Entry 6EU1 (electron microscopy, 3.40 A resolution); this record covers chains B and C of the 19 polymer chains in the assembly.

# Chain B
Name: DNA-directed RNA polymerase III subunit RPC2
Source organism: Saccharomyces cerevisiae (strain ATCC 204508 / S288c)
Notes: EC 2.7.7.6
UniProtKB: P22276 (RPC2_YEAST); residue numbers follow UniProt; this construct covers 1-1149
Amino-acid sequence (1149 residues; numbered 1 to 1149; the number before each row is that of its first residue):
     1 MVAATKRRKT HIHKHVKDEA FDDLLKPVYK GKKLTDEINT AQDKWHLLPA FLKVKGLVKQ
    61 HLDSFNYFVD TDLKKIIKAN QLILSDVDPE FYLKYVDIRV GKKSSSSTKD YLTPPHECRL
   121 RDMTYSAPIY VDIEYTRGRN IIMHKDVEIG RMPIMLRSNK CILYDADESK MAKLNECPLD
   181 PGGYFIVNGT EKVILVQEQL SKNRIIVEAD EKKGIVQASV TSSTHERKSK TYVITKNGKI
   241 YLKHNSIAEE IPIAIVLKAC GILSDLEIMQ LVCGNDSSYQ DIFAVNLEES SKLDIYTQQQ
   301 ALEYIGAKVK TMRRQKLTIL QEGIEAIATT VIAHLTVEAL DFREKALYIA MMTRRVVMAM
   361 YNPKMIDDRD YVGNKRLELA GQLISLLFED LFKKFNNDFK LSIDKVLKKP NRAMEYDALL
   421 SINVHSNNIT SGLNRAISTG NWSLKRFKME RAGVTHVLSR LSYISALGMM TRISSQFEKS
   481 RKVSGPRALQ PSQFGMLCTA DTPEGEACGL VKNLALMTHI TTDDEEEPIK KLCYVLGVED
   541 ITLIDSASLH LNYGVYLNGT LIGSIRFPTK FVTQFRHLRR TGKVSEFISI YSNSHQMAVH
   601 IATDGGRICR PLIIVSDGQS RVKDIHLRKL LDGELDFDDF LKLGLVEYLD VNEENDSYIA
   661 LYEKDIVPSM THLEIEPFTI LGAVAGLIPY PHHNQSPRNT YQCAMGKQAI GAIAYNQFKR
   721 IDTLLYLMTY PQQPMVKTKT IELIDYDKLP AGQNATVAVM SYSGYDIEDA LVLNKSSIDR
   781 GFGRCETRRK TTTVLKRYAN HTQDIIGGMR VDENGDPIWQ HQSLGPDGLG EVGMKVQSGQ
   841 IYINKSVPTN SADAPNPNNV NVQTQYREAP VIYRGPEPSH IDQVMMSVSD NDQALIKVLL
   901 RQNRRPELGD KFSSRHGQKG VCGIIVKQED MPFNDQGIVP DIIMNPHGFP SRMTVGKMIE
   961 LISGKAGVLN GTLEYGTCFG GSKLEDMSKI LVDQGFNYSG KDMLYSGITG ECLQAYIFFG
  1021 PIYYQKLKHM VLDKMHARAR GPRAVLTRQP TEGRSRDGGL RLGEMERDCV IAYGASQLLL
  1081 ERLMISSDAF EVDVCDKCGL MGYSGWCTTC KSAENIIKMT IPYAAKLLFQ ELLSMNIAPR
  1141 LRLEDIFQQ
Disordered / not traced: 1-35
Ion coordination: Zn2+ near C1110 (its only coordinating residue here)
Swiss-Prot annotation at these positions:
  - zinc finger: C1095 to C1110 (C4-type)
  - binding site (Zn(2+)): C1095, C1098, C1107, C1110

# Chain C
Name: DNA-directed RNA polymerases I and III subunit RPAC1
Source organism: Saccharomyces cerevisiae (strain ATCC 204508 / S288c)
UniProtKB: P07703 (RPAC1_YEAST); numbering as in UniProt (aligned over 1-335)
Amino-acid sequence (335 residues; row label = number of the first residue in the row):
     1 MSNIVGIEYN RVTNTTSTDF PGFSKDAENE WNVEKFKKDF EVNISSLDAR EANFDLINID
    61 TSIANAFRRI MISEVPSVAA EYVYFFNNTS VIQDEVLAHR IGLVPLKVDP DMLTWVDSNL
   121 PDDEKFTDEN TIVLSLNVKC TRNPDAPKGS TDPKELYNNA HVYARDLKFE PQGRQSTTFA
   181 DCPVVPADPD ILLAKLRPGQ EISLKAHCIL GIGGDHAKFS PVSTASYRLL PQINILQPIK
   241 GESARRFQKC FPPGVIGIDE GSDEAYVKDA RKDTVSREVL RYEEFADKVK LGRVRNHFIF
   301 NVESAGAMTP EEIFFKSVRI LKNKAEYLKN CPITQ
Swiss-Prot annotation at these positions:
  - modified residue: S2 (N-acetylserine), S17 (Phosphoserine)

# Interface between chain B and chain C
Residue-residue contacts (78; chain B residue first):
  F718(B) with Q93(C)
  T729(B) with V96(C)
  Y730(B) with R100(C), hydrogen bond
  K775(B) with G214(C), hydrogen bond (side chain-backbone); D215(C), hydrogen bond (side chain-backbone)
  S776(B) with A217(C)
  D779(B) with H99(C), hydrogen bond (backbone-side chain); D215(C); H216(C), salt bridge; A217(C), hydrogen bond (side chain-backbone)
  R780(B) with H99(C); L103(C); A217(C)
  G781(B) with H99(C)
  R784(B) with H99(C), hydrogen bond
  E786(B) with Q93(C)
  R788(B) with Q93(C)
  H880(B) with E95(C), salt bridge
  D882(B) with Q93(C)
  R901(B) with Q93(C), hydrogen bond; D94(C); E95(C), salt bridge
  N903(B) with E95(C)
  K927(B) with S73(C)
  Q928(B) with I72(C)
  E929(B) with R68(C); R69(C), hydrogen bond (backbone-side chain); I72(C); S73(C)
  D930(B) with R69(C), salt bridge
  F933(B) with R68(C); S226(C); Y227(C), hydrophobic
  D935(B) with R228(C); R293(C), salt bridge; N301(C)
  G937(B) with T224(C), hydrogen bond (backbone-side chain); S226(C)
  V992(B) with E278(C)
  G995(B) with T274(C); S276(C)
  F996(B) with S276(C), hydrogen bond (backbone-side chain)
  N997(B) with S276(C); R277(C)
  Y998(B) with R281(C)
  K1001(B) with R277(C), hydrogen bond (backbone-side chain)
  D1002(B) with V275(C)
  M1003(B) with V12(C), hydrophobic; R293(C)
  Y1005(B) with Y227(C), hydrophobic; R228(C); L229(C), hydrogen bond (side chain-backbone); R293(C), hydrogen bond
  S1006(B) with N65(C)
  G1007(B) with N65(C); R68(C); R69(C), hydrogen bond (backbone-side chain)
  I1008(B) with N65(C)
  T1009(B) with T61(C); N65(C)
  G1010(B) with T61(C), hydrogen bond (backbone-side chain); N65(C), hydrogen bond (backbone-side chain); Y227(C), hydrogen bond (backbone-side chain)
  E1011(B) with T15(C); T16(C); T61(C), hydrogen bond (backbone-side chain)
  C1012(B) with T15(C)
  L1013(B) with V12(C)
  Q1014(B) with R11(C); V12(C), hydrogen bond (backbone-backbone); T15(C), hydrogen bond
  Y1016(B) with I7(C); E8(C), hydrogen bond (side chain-backbone); Y9(C); N10(C); R11(C), hydrogen bond (side chain-backbone); V12(C), hydrophobic; R277(C), hydrogen bond
Also at the interface, not in a pair above, chain B (43 interface residues in all): N934, Q936
Also at the interface, not in a pair above, chain C (42 interface residues in all): V5, G213, K218, S220

# In short
The interface between chain B and chain C involves 43 residues on one side and 42 on the other, with 23
hydrogen bonds and 5 salt bridges. Polar contacts include D779(B)-H216(C), H880(B)-E95(C) and R901(B)-E95(C).
From UniProt: 4 Zn2+-binding residues on chain B.
Here chain B is DNA-directed RNA polymerase III subunit RPC2 and chain C is DNA-directed RNA polymerases I and
III subunit RPAC1, both from Saccharomyces cerevisiae (strain ATCC 204508 / S288c). Entry 6EU1 (RNA Polymerase
III - open DNA complex (OC-POL3)) was determined by electron microscopy, deposited together with 6EU0, 6EU2
and 6EU3.
